PDB entry 3NM9 | X-ray diffraction, 2.85 A resolution | chains A and O of the 16 polymer chains in the assembly

# Chain A
Molecule: High mobility group protein D
Organism: Drosophila melanogaster
UniProt: Q05783 (HMGD_DROME); residues 2-74 here = UniProt positions 2-74
Sequence (73 residues; row label = number of the first residue in the row):
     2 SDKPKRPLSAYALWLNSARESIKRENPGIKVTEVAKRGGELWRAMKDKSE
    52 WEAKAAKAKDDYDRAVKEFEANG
Construct notes: engineered mutation Ala13 (Met in Q05783)
Curated features (UniProtKB/Swiss-Prot):
  - DNA-binding region: Pro5 to Glu71 (HMG box)
  - modified residue: Ser10 (Phosphoserine), Tyr12 (Phosphotyrosine)
From the paper describing this entry:
  - binding site for the 11-nt DNA strand: Lys6, Arg7, Leu9, Asn17, Arg20, Val32
  - binding site for the 11-nt DNA strand: Ser10, Tyr12, Thr33, Ala36, Lys37, Trp43, Arg44
  - binding site for the 11-nt DNA strand: Ser10
  - binding site for the 11-nt DNA strand: Val32, Thr33
  - binding site for the 11-nt DNA strand: Lys4, Lys60
  - self-association interface (contacts with another copy of this molecule): Arg25 to Gly29
  - conformationally variable residues (side-chain flip): Leu9, Leu16, Asn17
  - mutagenesis - M13A (6-fold): decreased binding to linear DNA (citing earlier work)
  - mutagenesis - M13A (9-fold): decreased binding to pre-bent (disulfide crosslinked DNA) (citing earlier work)
  - mutagenesis - M13A: decreased stability (citing earlier work)
  - binding site for the 11-nt DNA strand: Arg7

# Chain O
Molecule: 11-nt DNA strand
Sequence (11 nucleotides; each row starts with the number of its first residue):
     1 GGCGATATCGC
Disordered / not traced: 1

# How chain A and chain O interact
Pairs across the interface (7):
  Arg7(A) with DA7(O), sugar contact
  Ser10(A) with DA5(O), phosphate contact
  Tyr12(A) with DG4(O), phosphate contact; DA5(O), sugar contact
  Lys37(A) with DC3(O), salt bridge to the phosphate
  Trp43(A) with DA5(O), hydrogen bond to the phosphate
  Arg44(A) with DG4(O), salt bridge to the phosphate
Also at the interface, not in a pair above, chain A (7 interface residues in all): Gly40
Also at the interface, not in a pair above, chain O (5 interface residues in all): DT6

# In short
The interface between chain A and chain O involves 7 residues on one side and 5 on the other; the contacts
include 1 hydrogen bond and 2 salt bridges. Polar pairs include Trp43(A)-DA5(O), Lys37(A)-DC3(O) and
Arg44(A)-DG4(O). The paper reports a binding site for the 11-nt DNA strand at Lys6(A), Arg7(A) and Leu9(A)
among others; M13A of chain A reduces binding to linear DNA.
Chain A is High mobility group protein D (Drosophila melanogaster) and chain O is an 11-nt DNA strand; the
structure, HMGD(M13A)-DNA complex, was determined by X-ray diffraction.
